PDB entry 3V5E | X-ray diffraction, 2.30 A resolution | chains C and D of the 14 polymer chains in the assembly

== Chain C (and D) ==
Protein: ATP-dependent Clp protease proteolytic subunit
From: Staphylococcus aureus subsp. aureus
Notes: EC 3.4.21.92; chain D of this document is another copy of the same molecule, construct and numbering; everything in this record applies to it too
Reference sequence: Q2G036 (CLPP_STAA8); residues 1-195 here = UniProt positions 1-195
Amino-acid sequence (203 residues; each row starts with the number of its first residue):
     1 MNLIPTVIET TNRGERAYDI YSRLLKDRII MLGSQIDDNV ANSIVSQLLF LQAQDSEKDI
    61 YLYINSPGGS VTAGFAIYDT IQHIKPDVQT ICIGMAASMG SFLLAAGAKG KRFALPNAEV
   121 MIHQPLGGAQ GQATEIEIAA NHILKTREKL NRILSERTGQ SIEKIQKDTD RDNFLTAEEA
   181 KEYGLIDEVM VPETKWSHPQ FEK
Unresolved in the structure: 1-3, 10-15, 194-203
Sequence notes: expression tag (196-203)
UniProt features mapped onto this chain:
  - active site: S98 (Nucleophile), H123
Reported in the primary citation:
  - catalytic residues: S98, H123, D172
  - self-association interface (contacts with another copy of this molecule): G131
  - mutagenesis - S98C, S98T, G127A/G128A/G131A, E135A, E137A, L144E, L144G, D170A, R171A, R171K: abolished catalytic activity
  - mutagenesis - Q35A, Q130A, Q132A, L144M, L144R: decreased catalytic activity
  - mutagenesis - D170A (60.8 +/- 0.5 degC), R171A (58.5 +/- 0.4 degC), R171K (58.9 +/- 0.3 degC): unchanged stability
  - mutagenesis - Q132A (44.6 +/- 1.1 degC), E137A (45.1 +/- 0.8 degC): decreased stability

== Interface between chain C and chain D ==
Residue-residue contacts (61):
  R16(C) - R16(D)
  Y18(C) - I8(D)
  D19(C) - T6(D)  hydrogen bond
  S22(C) - P5(D)
  S22(C) - T6(D)  hydrogen bond (side chain-backbone)
  L25(C) - I20(D)  hydrophobic
  K26(C) - I8(D)
  D38(C) - G33(D)
  D38(C) - N65(D)
  D38(C) - P67(D)
  N39(C) - Y21(D)
  N42(C) - Y21(D)  hydrogen bond
  N42(C) - M31(D)
  N42(C) - G33(D)
  S43(C) - P5(D)
  S43(C) - Y21(D)  hydrogen bond (backbone-side chain)
  V45(C) - M31(D)  hydrophobic
  V45(C) - I93(D)  hydrophobic
  S46(C) - I20(D)
  S46(C) - Y21(D)
  S46(C) - L24(D)
  S46(C) - M31(D)
  Q47(C) - P5(D)
  Q47(C) - I20(D)
  L49(C) - Y63(D)
  F50(C) - V7(D)  hydrophobic
  F50(C) - I20(D)  hydrophobic
  F50(C) - R23(D)
  F50(C) - L24(D)  hydrophobic
  Q54(C) - R23(D)
  T72(C) - G94(D)
  T72(C) - M95(D)
  T72(C) - E119(D)
  F75(C) - N117(D)
  A76(C) - N65(D)
  A76(C) - I93(D)
  A76(C) - G94(D)
  Y78(C) - N117(D)
  D79(C) - L115(D)
  D79(C) - P116(D)
  D79(C) - N117(D)  hydrogen bond (side chain-backbone)
  D79(C) - A118(D)  hydrogen bond (side chain-backbone)
  T80(C) - L115(D)
  Q82(C) - P192(D)
  H83(C) - L115(D)
  H83(C) - M190(D)
  H83(C) - V191(D)
  H83(C) - E193(D)  hydrogen bond (backbone-backbone)
  Q132(C) - R171(D)  hydrogen bond
  T134(C) - R171(D)
  E135(C) - R171(D)  salt bridge
  I138(C) - R171(D)
  I138(C) - D172(D)
  H142(C) - E119(D)  salt bridge
  H142(C) - F174(D)
  K145(C) - E179(D)  salt bridge
  T146(C) - E119(D)
  K149(C) - N117(D)  hydrogen bond (side chain-backbone)
  K149(C) - E119(D)  salt bridge
  R152(C) - N117(D)
  I153(C) - N117(D)
Interface residues without a listed pair, chain C (35 interface residues in all): A73
Interface residues without a listed pair, chain D (33 interface residues in all): I4, A17, T176

== Summary ==
Chain C and chain D form an interface of 35 and 33 residues respectively; the contacts include 9 hydrogen
bonds and 4 salt bridges. Polar contacts include E135(C)-R171(D), H142(C)-E119(D) and K145(C)-E179(D). From
the paper: catalytic residues S98(C), H123(C) and D172(C); S98C, S98T and G127A/G128A/G131A of chain C, among
others, abolish catalytic activity; 15 substitutions were tested in all.
Both chains are ATP-dependent Clp protease proteolytic subunit (Staphylococcus aureus subsp. aureus). Entry
3V5E (Crystal structure of ClpP from Staphylococcus aureus in the active, extended conformation) was
determined by X-ray diffraction (same publication as 3V5I).
